PDB entry 7QF0 | X-ray diffraction, 2.30 A resolution | chains A and H of the 3 polymer chains in the assembly

# Chain A
Name: Spike protein S1
Organism: Severe acute respiratory syndrome coronavirus 2
UniProtKB: P0DTC2 (SPIKE_SARS2); residues 331-528 here = UniProt positions 331-528
Sequence (206 residues; numbered 331 to 536; the number before each row is that of its first residue):
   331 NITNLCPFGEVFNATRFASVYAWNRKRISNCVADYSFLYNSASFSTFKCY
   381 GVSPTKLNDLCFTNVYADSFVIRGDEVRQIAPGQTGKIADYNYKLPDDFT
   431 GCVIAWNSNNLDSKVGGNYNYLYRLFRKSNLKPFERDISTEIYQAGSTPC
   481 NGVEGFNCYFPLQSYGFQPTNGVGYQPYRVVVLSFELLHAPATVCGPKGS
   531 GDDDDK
Unresolved in the structure: 331-333, 529-536
Sequence notes: variant Phe367 (Val in P0DTC2); expression tag (529-536)
Swiss-Prot annotation at these positions:
  - region: Arg403 to Asp405 (Integrin-binding motif), Asn448 to Phe456 (Immunodominant HLA epitope recognized by the CD8+)
  - glycosylation (N-linked (GlcNAc...) asparagine): Asn331 (complex), Asn343 (complex)
  - natural variant: Gly339 (G339D: In strain: Omicron/BA.1, Omicron/BA.2 and 4 more; G339H: In strain: Omicron/BA.2.75, Omicron/XBB.1.5 and 1 more), Arg346 (R346K: In strain: Mu/B.1.621; R346T: In strain: Omicron/BQ.1.1, Omicron/XBB.1.5 and 1 more), Leu368 (L368I: In strain: Omicron/XBB.1.5, Omicron/EG.5.1), Ser371 (S371F: In strain: Omicron/BA.2, Omicron/BA.2.12.1 and 6 more; S371L: In strain: Omicron/BA.1), Ser373 (S373P: In strain: Omicron/BA.1, Omicron/BA.2 and 7 more), Ser375 (S375F: In strain: Omicron/BA.1, Omicron/BA.2 and 7 more), Thr376 (T376A: In strain: Omicron/BA.2, Omicron/BA.2.12.1 and 5 more), Asp405 (D405N: In strain: Omicron/BA.2, Omicron/BA.2.12.1 and 6 more), Arg408 (R408S: In strain: Omicron/BA.2, Omicron/BA.2.12.1 and 6 more), Lys417 (K417N: In strain: Beta/B.1.351, Omicron/BA.1 and 8 more; K417T: In strain: Gamma/P.1), Asn440 (N440K: In strain: Omicron/BA.1, Omicron/BA.2 and 7 more), Lys444 (K444T: In strain: Omicron/BQ.1.1), 16 further natural variant entries in UniProt
  - mutagenesis: Asn331 (N331Q: Reduced viral infectivity), Asn343 (N343Q: Reduced viral infectivity), Leu452 (L452R: Increased resistance to neutralizing antibodies. Decreases HLA binding to NF9 epitope. Increased binding affinity to human ACE2), Tyr453 (Y453F: Decreased HLA binding to NF9 epitope. Increased binding affinity to human ACE2), Ala475 (A475V: Increased resistance to neutralizing antibodies), Val483 (V483A: Increased resistance to neutralizing antibodies), Glu484 (E484D: Increased replication in human TMEM106B overexpressing cells), Phe490 (F490L: Increased resistance to neutralizing antibodies and human covalescent sera neutralization), Gln493 (Q493N: Reduced host ACE2-binding affinity in vitro; Q493Y: Reduced host ACE2-binding affinity in vitro), Asn501 (N501T: Reduced host ACE2-binding affinity in vitro; N501Y: Increased binding affinity to human ACE2), His519 (H519P: Increased resistance to human covalescent sera neutralization)
Disulfide bonds: Cys336-Cys361, Cys379-Cys432, Cys391-Cys525, Cys480-Cys488
Covalent attachments: N-acetylglucosamine (NAG) linked to Asn343
Ion coordination: Na+: Tyr396, Asp398, Val512, Ser514

# Chain H
Name: CV2.2325 heavy chain
Organism: Homo sapiens
Sequence (229 residues; each row starts with the number of its first residue):
     1 EVQLVESGGGLIQPGGSLRLSCAASGFTVSRNYMSWVRQAPGKGLEWVSV
    51 IYSGGSTFYADSVKGRFTISRDNSKNTLYLQMNSLRAEDTAVYYCARDGD
   101 YYGMDVWGQGTTVTVSSASTKGPSVFPLAPSSKSTSGGTAALGCLVKDYF
   151 PEPVTVSWNSGALTSGVHTFPAVLQSSGLYSLSSVVTVPSSSLGTQTYIC
   201 NVNHKPSNTKVDKRVEPKSCDKTHHHHHH
Unresolved in the structure: 134-136, 220-229
Disulfide bonds: Cys22-Cys95, Cys144-Cys200

# How chain A and chain H interact
Residue-residue contacts (43):
  Thr415(A) - Ser56(H)
  Thr415(A) - Phe58(H)
  Gly416(A) - Tyr52(H)
  Gly416(A) - Phe58(H)
  Lys417(A) - Tyr33(H)
  Lys417(A) - Tyr52(H)
  Lys417(A) - Asp100(H)  salt bridge
  Asp420(A) - Tyr52(H)
  Asp420(A) - Ser56(H)  hydrogen bond
  Tyr421(A) - Tyr33(H)
  Tyr421(A) - Tyr52(H)
  Tyr421(A) - Ser53(H)  hydrogen bond
  Tyr421(A) - Gly54(H)  hydrogen bond (side chain-backbone)
  Tyr453(A) - Asp100(H)  hydrogen bond
  Leu455(A) - Tyr33(H)  hydrogen bond (backbone-side chain)
  Leu455(A) - Gly99(H)
  Leu455(A) - Asp100(H)
  Leu455(A) - Tyr102(H)  hydrophobic
  Phe456(A) - Tyr102(H)  hydrophobic
  Arg457(A) - Ser53(H)  hydrogen bond (backbone-side chain)
  Lys458(A) - Ser30(H)  hydrogen bond (side chain-backbone)
  Lys458(A) - Arg31(H)
  Lys458(A) - Ser53(H)  hydrogen bond (side chain-backbone)
  Lys458(A) - Gly54(H)
  Asn460(A) - Gly54(H)
  Tyr473(A) - Arg31(H)  hydrogen bond (side chain-backbone)
  Tyr473(A) - Ser53(H)
  Gln474(A) - Arg31(H)  hydrogen bond (backbone-side chain)
  Ala475(A) - Phe27(H)
  Ala475(A) - Thr28(H)  hydrogen bond (backbone-backbone)
  Ala475(A) - Asn32(H)  hydrogen bond (backbone-side chain)
  Ala475(A) - Arg97(H)
  Gly476(A) - Phe27(H)
  Gly476(A) - Thr28(H)
  Phe486(A) - Val2(H)  hydrophobic
  Phe486(A) - Gly26(H)
  Phe486(A) - Arg97(H)
  Asn487(A) - Gly26(H)  hydrogen bond (side chain-backbone)
  Asn487(A) - Phe27(H)
  Asn487(A) - Arg97(H)  hydrogen bond
  Tyr489(A) - Arg97(H)
  Tyr489(A) - Tyr102(H)  hydrophobic
  Gln493(A) - Tyr101(H)
Also at the interface, not in a pair above, chain A (22 interface residues in all): Ser459, Ser477, Phe490
Also at the interface, not in a pair above, chain H (20 interface residues in all): Arg71, Asp105
Interface features reported in the paper:
  - epitope / paratope residues, chain A: Lys417(A)

# In short
The interface between chain A and chain H involves 22 residues on one side and 20 on the other; the contacts
include 14 hydrogen bonds and 1 salt bridge. Polar contacts include Lys417(A)-Asp100(H), Asp420(A)-Ser56(H)
and Tyr421(A)-Ser53(H). N-acetylglucosamine is covalently linked to Asn343(A). From UniProt: 11 mutagenesis
sites on chain A. The paper reports the epitope/paratope residue Lys417(A).
Chain A is Spike protein S1 (Severe acute respiratory syndrome coronavirus 2) and chain H is CV2.2325 heavy
chain (Homo sapiens); the structure, Crystal structure of the SARS-CoV-2 RBD in complex with the human
antibody CV2.2325, was determined by X-ray diffraction.
